Entry 6PXL (X-ray diffraction, 3.74 A resolution); this record covers chains D and F of the 6 polymer chains in the assembly.

== Chain D (and F) ==
Molecule: ATP-dependent protease ATPase subunit HslU
From: Escherichia coli
Notes: chain F of this document is another copy of the same molecule, construct and numbering; everything in this record applies to it too
UniProtKB: C3SIX7 (C3SIX7_ECOLX); residues 2-443 here = UniProt positions 2-443
Amino-acid sequence (448 residues; each row starts with the number of its first residue; numbers below 1 keep their minus sign (His-4 is residue -4)):
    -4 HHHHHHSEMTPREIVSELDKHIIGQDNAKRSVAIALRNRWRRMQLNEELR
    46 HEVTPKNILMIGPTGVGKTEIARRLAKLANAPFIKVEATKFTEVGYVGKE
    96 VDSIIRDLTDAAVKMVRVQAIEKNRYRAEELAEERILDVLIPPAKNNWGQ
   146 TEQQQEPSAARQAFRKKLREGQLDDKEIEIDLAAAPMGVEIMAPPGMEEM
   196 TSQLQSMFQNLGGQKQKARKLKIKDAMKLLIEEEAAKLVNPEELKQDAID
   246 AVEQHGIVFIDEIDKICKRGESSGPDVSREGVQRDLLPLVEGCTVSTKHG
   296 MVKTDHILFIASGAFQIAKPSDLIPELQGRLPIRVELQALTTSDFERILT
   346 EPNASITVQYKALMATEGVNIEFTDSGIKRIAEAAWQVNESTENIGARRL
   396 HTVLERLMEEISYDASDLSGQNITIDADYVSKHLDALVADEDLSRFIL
Disordered / not traced: -4 to 0, 90-93, 139-152, 172-181, 207-216, 264-267 (chain F: -4 to 0, 89-92, 139-151, 176-185, 207-208, 265-268)
Modified positions: Mse4, Mse38, Mse55, Mse110, Mse182, Mse187, Mse192, Mse195, Mse202, Mse222, Mse296, Mse359, Mse403 (selenomethionine; parent Met)
Differences from the reference sequence: expression tag (-4 to 1)
Ligand contacts: ADP (adenosine-5'-diphosphate): His16, Ile17, Ile18, Pro58, Thr59, Gly60, Val61, Gly62, Lys63, Thr64, Glu65, Leu335, Ile343, Pro347, Ala392, Arg393, His396

== Interface between chain D and chain F ==
Residue-residue contacts (19; chain D residue first):
  Val184(D) - Gln198(F)
  Val184(D) - Mse202(F)  hydrophobic
  Glu185(D) - Gln198(F)  hydrogen bond (backbone-side chain)
  Glu185(D) - Thr292(F)
  Glu185(D) - Mse296(F)
  Ile186(D) - Mse195(F)  hydrophobic
  Ile186(D) - Gln198(F)
  Ile186(D) - Mse202(F)  hydrophobic
  Mse187(D) - Arg101(F)
  Mse187(D) - Mse195(F)
  Mse187(D) - Gln198(F)
  Mse187(D) - Ser291(F)
  Mse187(D) - Thr292(F)
  Mse187(D) - Lys293(F)
  Pro189(D) - Mse192(F)  hydrophobic
  Mse192(D) - Mse192(F)  hydrophobic
  Mse195(D) - Mse195(F)  hydrophobic
  Thr196(D) - Mse195(F)
  Phe203(D) - Mse202(F)
Other interface residues (no listed pair), chain D (11 interface residues in all): Ala188, Pro190
Other interface residues (no listed pair), chain F (14 interface residues in all): Glu95, Gly191, Glu194, Leu199, Gly295

== Summary ==
11 residues of chain D and 14 residues of chain F are in contact, with 1 hydrogen bond. Its one
hydrogen-bonded contact is Glu185(D)-Gln198(F). Ligands of chain D: ADP.
Both chains are ATP-dependent protease ATPase subunit HslU (Escherichia coli). Entry 6PXL (3.74 Angstroms
resolution structure of HlsU with an axial-channel plug) was determined by X-ray diffraction, deposited
together with 6PXI and 6PXK.
